8SQW - chains A and E of the 9 polymer chains in the assembly; structure by electron microscopy, 2.16 A resolution.

Chain A (and E):
Name: Particulate methane monooxygenase alpha subunit
Source organism: Methylococcus capsulatus
Notes: chain E of this document is another copy of the same molecule, construct and numbering; everything in this record applies to it too
UniProtKB: G1UBD1 (PMOB_METCA); residues 33-414 here = UniProt positions 33-414
Sequence (382 residues; row label = number of the first residue in the row):
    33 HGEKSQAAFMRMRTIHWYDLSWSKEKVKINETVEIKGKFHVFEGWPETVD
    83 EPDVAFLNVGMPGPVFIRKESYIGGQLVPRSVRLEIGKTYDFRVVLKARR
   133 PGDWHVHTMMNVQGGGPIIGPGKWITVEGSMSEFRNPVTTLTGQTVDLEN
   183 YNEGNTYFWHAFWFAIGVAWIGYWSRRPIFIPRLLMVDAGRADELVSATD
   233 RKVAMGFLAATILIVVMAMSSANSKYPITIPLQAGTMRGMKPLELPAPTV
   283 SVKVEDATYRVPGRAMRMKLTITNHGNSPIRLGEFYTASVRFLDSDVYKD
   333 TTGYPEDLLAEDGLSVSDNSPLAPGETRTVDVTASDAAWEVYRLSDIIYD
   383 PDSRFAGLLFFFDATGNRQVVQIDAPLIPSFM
UniProt features mapped onto this chain:
  - binding site (Cu cation): His33, His48, His72, His137, His139
Bound ions: Cu ion site 1: His33, His137, His139; Cu ion site 2: His48, His72, Gln404
Small-molecule neighbours: diundecyl phosphatidyl choline (PLC): Val248, Met251, Asn255, Thr261

Interface between chain A and chain E:
Residue-residue contacts (31):
  Glu75(A) with Arg270(E), hydrogen bond (backbone-side chain)
  Gly76(A) with Arg270(E)
  Trp77(A) with Arg270(E)
  Glu79(A) with Gly267(E); Thr268(E), hydrogen bond
  Glu83(A) with Arg115(E), salt bridge; Arg270(E), salt bridge
  Ile118(A) with Arg270(E)
  Ile380(A) with Ile262(E); Pro263(E)
  Tyr381(A) with Pro263(E)
  Asp382(A) with Pro263(E); Gln265(E), hydrogen bond (backbone-side chain)
  Pro383(A) with Pro263(E); Leu264(E); Gln265(E); Ala266(E), hydrogen bond (backbone-backbone)
  Asp384(A) with Arg112(E), salt bridge; Gln265(E); Ala266(E)
  Ser385(A) with Gln265(E), hydrogen bond (backbone-side chain)
  Arg386(A) with Arg112(E); Thr268(E); Met269(E)
  Ile410(A) with Leu173(E), hydrophobic
  Pro411(A) with Leu173(E)
  Phe413(A) with Leu173(E), hydrophobic; Ile260(E), hydrophobic
  Met414(A) with Leu173(E); Thr174(E); Gly175(E)
Interface residues without a listed pair, chain E (16 interface residues in all): Val86

Summary:
17 residues of chain A face 16 of chain E across their interface; the contacts include 5 hydrogen bonds and 3
salt bridges. Polar contacts include Glu83(A)-Arg115(E), Glu83(A)-Arg270(E) and Asp384(A)-Arg112(E). Ligands
of chain A: diundecyl phosphatidyl choline.
Chain A and chain E are both Particulate methane monooxygenase alpha subunit (Methylococcus capsulatus); the
structure, particulate methane monooxygenase crosslinked with 2,2,2-trifluoroethanol bound, was determined by
electron microscopy, deposited together with 8SR5, 8SR1, 8SR2, 8SR4 and 8OYI.
